PDB entry 3S2H | X-ray diffraction, 3.30 A resolution | chains B and I of the 12 polymer chains in the assembly

[Chain B]
Name: DNA-directed RNA polymerase II subunit RPB2
Organism: Saccharomyces cerevisiae
Notes: EC 2.7.7.6
UniProtKB: P08518 (RPB2_YEAST); numbering as in UniProt (aligned over 1-1224)
Sequence (1224 residues; row label = number of the first residue in the row):
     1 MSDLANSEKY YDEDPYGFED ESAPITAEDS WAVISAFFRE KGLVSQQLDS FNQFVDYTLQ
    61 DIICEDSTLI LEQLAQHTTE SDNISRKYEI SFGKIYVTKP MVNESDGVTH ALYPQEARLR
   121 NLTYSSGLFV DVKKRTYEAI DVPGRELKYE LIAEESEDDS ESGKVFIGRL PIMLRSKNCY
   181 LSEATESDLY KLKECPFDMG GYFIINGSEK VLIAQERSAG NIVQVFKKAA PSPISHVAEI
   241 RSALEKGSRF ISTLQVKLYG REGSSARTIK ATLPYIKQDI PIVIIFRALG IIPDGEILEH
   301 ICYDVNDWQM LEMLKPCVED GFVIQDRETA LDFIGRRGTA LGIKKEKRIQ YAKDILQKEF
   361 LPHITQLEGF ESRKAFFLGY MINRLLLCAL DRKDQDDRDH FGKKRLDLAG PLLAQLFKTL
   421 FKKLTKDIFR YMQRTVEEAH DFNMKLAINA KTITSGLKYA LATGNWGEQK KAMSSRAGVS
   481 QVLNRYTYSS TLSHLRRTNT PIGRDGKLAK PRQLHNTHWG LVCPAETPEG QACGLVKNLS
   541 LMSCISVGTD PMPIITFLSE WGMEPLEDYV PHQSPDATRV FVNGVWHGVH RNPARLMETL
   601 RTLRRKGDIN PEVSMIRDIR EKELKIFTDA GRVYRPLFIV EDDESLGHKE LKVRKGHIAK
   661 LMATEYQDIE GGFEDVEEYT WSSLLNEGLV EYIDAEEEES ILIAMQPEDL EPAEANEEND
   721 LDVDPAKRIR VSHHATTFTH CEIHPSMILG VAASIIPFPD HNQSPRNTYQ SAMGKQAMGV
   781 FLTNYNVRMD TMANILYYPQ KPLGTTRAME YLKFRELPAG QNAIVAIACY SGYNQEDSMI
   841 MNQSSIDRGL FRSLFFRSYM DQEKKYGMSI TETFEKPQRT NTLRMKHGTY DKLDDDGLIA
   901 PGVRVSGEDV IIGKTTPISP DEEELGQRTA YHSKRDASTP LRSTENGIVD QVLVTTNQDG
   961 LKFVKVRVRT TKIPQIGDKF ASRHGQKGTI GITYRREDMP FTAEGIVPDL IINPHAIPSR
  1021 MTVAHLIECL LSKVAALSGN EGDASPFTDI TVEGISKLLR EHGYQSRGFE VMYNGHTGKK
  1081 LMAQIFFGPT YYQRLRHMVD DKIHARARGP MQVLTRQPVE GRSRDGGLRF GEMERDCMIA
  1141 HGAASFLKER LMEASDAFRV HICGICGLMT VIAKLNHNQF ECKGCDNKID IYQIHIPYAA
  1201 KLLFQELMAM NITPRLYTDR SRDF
Not modelled in the structure: 1-19, 71-88, 142-163, 336-344, 438-445, 503-508, 669-677, 716-721, 920-932
Bound ions: Zn2+: C1163, C1166, C1182, C1185

[Chain I]
Name: DNA-directed RNA polymerase II subunit RPB9
Organism: Saccharomyces cerevisiae
UniProtKB: P27999 (RPB9_YEAST); residue numbers follow UniProt; this construct covers 1-122
Sequence (122 residues; each row starts with the number of its first residue):
     1 MTTFRFCRDC NNMLYPREDK ENNRLLFECR TCSYVEEAGS PLVYRHELIT NIGETAGVVQ
    61 DIGSDPTLPR SDRECPKCHS RENVFFQSQQ RRKDTSMVLF FVCLSCSHIF TSDQKNKRTQ
   121 FS
Not modelled in the structure: 1, 121-122
Bound ions: Zn2+ site 1: C7, C10, C29, C32; Zn2+ site 2: C75, C78, C103, C106
Swiss-Prot annotation at these positions:
  - zinc finger: C7 to C32 (C4-type), S71 to T111 (TFIIS-type)
  - binding site (Zn(2+)): C7, C10, C29, C32, C75, C78, C103, C106
  - modified residue: S40 (Phosphoserine)

[Chain B / chain I interface]
Contacting residue pairs (54):
  R287(B) - N12(I)
  P293(B) - C10(I)
  P293(B) - N11(I)
  D294(B) - N11(I)  hydrogen bond (backbone-backbone)
  D294(B) - N12(I)
  D294(B) - M13(I)  hydrogen bond (side chain-backbone)
  G295(B) - F6(I)
  G295(B) - N11(I)  hydrogen bond (backbone-backbone)
  E296(B) - N11(I)
  L298(B) - F6(I)  hydrophobic
  W308(B) - T2(I)
  W308(B) - T3(I)
  W308(B) - R45(I)
  W308(B) - E47(I)
  W308(B) - I52(I)
  Q309(B) - E47(I)  hydrogen bond
  Q309(B) - T50(I)
  Q309(B) - I52(I)
  L311(B) - F4(I)  hydrophobic
  E312(B) - T2(I)
  E312(B) - Y44(I)
  E312(B) - R45(I)
  K315(B) - M13(I)
  V318(B) - M13(I)  hydrophobic
  V318(B) - Y15(I)
  F322(B) - Y15(I)
  F322(B) - R30(I)
  Q325(B) - N12(I)  hydrogen bond
  L390(B) - Q90(I)  hydrogen bond (backbone-side chain)
  D391(B) - Q90(I)  hydrogen bond (backbone-side chain)
  D391(B) - R91(I)  hydrogen bond (backbone-backbone)
  R392(B) - I52(I)
  R392(B) - Q89(I)
  R392(B) - R91(I)
  K393(B) - R91(I)
  D394(B) - R91(I)
  R617(B) - D61(I)  salt bridge
  I619(B) - V59(I)
  I619(B) - D61(I)
  I619(B) - I62(I)
  I619(B) - S64(I)
  I619(B) - D65(I)
  R620(B) - G57(I)
  R620(B) - I62(I)
  R620(B) - L68(I)
  R620(B) - Q89(I)
  K622(B) - V59(I)
  E699(B) - T67(I)
  S700(B) - P66(I)
  S700(B) - T67(I)
  I701(B) - T67(I)
  L702(B) - P66(I)
  T737(B) - P66(I)
  T739(B) - P66(I)
Interface residues without a listed pair, chain B (30 interface residues in all): E319
Interface residues without a listed pair, chain I (32 interface residues in all): T31, V43, G53, F86, R92

[Overview]
Chain B and chain I form an interface of 30 and 32 residues respectively; the contacts include 8 hydrogen
bonds and 1 salt bridge. Polar contacts include R617(B)-D61(I), D294(B)-M13(I) and Q309(B)-E47(I). From
UniProt: 8 Zn2+-binding residues on chain I.
Chain B is DNA-directed RNA polymerase II subunit RPB2 and chain I is DNA-directed RNA polymerase II subunit
RPB9, both from Saccharomyces cerevisiae; the structure, RNA Polymerase II Initiation Complex with a 6-nt RNA
containing a 2[prime]-iodo ATP, was determined by X-ray diffraction together with 3RZD, 3RZO, 3S14, 3S15,
3S16, 3S17 and 5 further entries from the same study.
